9OK3 - chains C and F of the 6 polymer chains in the assembly; structure by electron microscopy, 3.74 A resolution.

# Chain C
Molecule: Synaptosomal-associated protein 25
From: Rattus norvegicus
Reference sequence: P60881 (SNP25_RAT); residues 1-206 here = UniProt positions 1-206
Sequence (222 residues; each row starts with the number of its first residue; numbers below 1 keep their minus sign (Met-15 is residue -15)):
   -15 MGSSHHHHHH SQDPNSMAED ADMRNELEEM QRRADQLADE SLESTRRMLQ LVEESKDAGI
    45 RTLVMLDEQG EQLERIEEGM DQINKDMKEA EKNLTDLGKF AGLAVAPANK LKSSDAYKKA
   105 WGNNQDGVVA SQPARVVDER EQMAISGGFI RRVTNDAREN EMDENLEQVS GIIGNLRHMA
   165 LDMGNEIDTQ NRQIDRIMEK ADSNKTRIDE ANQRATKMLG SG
Not modelled in the structure: -15 to 0, 83-129, 205-206
Construct notes: initiating methionine (-15); expression tag (-14 to 0); conflict Ala85 (Cys in P60881), Ala88 (Cys in P60881), Ala90 (Cys in P60881), Ala92 (Cys in P60881)
Curated features (UniProtKB/Swiss-Prot):
  - region: Gly111 to Val120 (Interaction with ZDHHC13 and ZDHHC17)
  - site ((Microbial infection) Cleavage): Arg180, Ile181, Gln197, Arg198
  - modified residue: Thr138 (Phosphothreonine), Ser154 (Phosphoserine), Ser187 (Phosphoserine)
  - mutagenesis: Val113 (V113A: Inhibits interaction with ZDHHC13 and ZDHHC17), Gln116 (Q116A: Inhibits interaction with ZDHHC13 and ZDHHC17), Pro117 (P117A: Inhibits interaction with ZDHHC13 and ZDHHC17)

# Chain F
Molecule: Alpha-soluble NSF attachment protein
From: Rattus norvegicus
Reference sequence: P54921 (SNAA_RAT); residue numbers follow UniProt; this construct covers 1-295
Sequence (296 residues; each row starts with the number of its first residue; numbering starts at 0):
     0 GMDTSGKQAE AMALLAEAER KVKNSQSFFS GLFGGSSKIE EACEIYARAA NMFKMAKNWS
    60 AAGNAFCQAA QLHLQLQSKH DAATCFVDAG NAFKKADPQE AINCLMRAIE IYTDMGRFTI
   120 AAKHHISIAE IYETELVDVE KAIAHYEQSA DYYKGEESNS SANKCLLKVA GYAAQLEQYQ
   180 KAIDIYEQVG TSAMDSPLLK YSAKDYFFKA ALCHFCIDML NAKLAVQKYE ELFPAFSDSR
   240 ECKLMKKLLE AHEEQNVDSY TESVKEYDSI SRLDQWLTTM LLRIKKTIQG DEEDLR
Not modelled in the structure: 287-295
Construct notes: expression tag (0)

# How chain C and chain F interact
Contacting residue pairs - 14 pairs, chain C then chain F:
  Glu37(C) - Arg239(F)  salt bridge
  Ile44(C) - Ser201(F)
  Leu47(C) - Leu197(F)  hydrophobic
  Val48(C) - Leu198(F)  hydrophobic
  Asp51(C) - Ser159(F)  hydrogen bond
  Asp51(C) - Leu198(F)
  Glu52(C) - Ser159(F)
  Glu55(C) - Asn158(F)
  Glu55(C) - Ser159(F)
  Arg59(C) - Ser157(F)
  Asp166(C) - Pro196(F)
  Asp166(C) - Leu197(F)
  Asp166(C) - Tyr200(F)
  Glu170(C) - Leu197(F)
Other interface residues (no listed pair), chain C (14 interface residues in all): Leu33, Gln34, His162, Met163
Other interface residues (no listed pair), chain F (11 interface residues in all): Ser160, Ile269

# Summary
14 residues of chain C and 11 residues of chain F are in contact, with 1 hydrogen bond and 1 salt bridge.
Polar contacts include Glu37(C)-Arg239(F) and Asp51(C)-Ser159(F). From UniProt: 3 mutagenesis sites on chain
C.
Here chain C is Synaptosomal-associated protein 25 and chain F is Alpha-soluble NSF attachment protein, both
from Rattus norvegicus. Entry 9OK3 (21bin20S complex (NSF-alphaSNAP-2:1 syntaxin-1a:SNAP-25), 3:2:1
alphaSNAP-syntaxin-1a-SNAP-25 subcomplex local refinement, non-hydrolyzing, class 13) was determined by
electron microscopy, deposited together with 9OJR, 9OJU, 9OJZ, 9OK5, 9OKC, 9OLJ and 17 further entries.
